PDB entry 2P2V | X-ray diffraction, 1.85 A resolution | chain A

[Chain A]
Molecule: Alpha-2,3-sialyltransferase
Source organism: Campylobacter jejuni
Notes: EC 2.4.99.-
UniProt: Q9RGF1 (Q9RGF1_CAMJE); residue numbers follow UniProt; this construct covers 1-285
Amino-acid sequence (288 residues; numbered -2 to 285; the number before each row is that of its first residue; numbers below 1 keep their minus sign (Gly-2 is residue -2)):
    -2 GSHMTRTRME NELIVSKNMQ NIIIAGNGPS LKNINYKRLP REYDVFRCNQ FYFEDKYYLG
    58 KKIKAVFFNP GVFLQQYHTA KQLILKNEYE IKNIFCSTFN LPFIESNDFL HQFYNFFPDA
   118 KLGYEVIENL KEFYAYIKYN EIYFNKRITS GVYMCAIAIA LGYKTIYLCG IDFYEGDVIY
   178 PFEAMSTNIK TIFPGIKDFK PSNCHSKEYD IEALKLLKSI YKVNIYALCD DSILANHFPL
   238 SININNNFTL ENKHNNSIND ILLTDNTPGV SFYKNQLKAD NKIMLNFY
Disordered / not traced: -2 to 4, 193-194, 282-285
Construct notes: cloning artifact (-2 to 0)
Residues lining bound ligands: cmp-3fneuac (CSF; cytidine-5'-monophosphate-3-fluoro-N-acetyl-neuraminic acid): Gly23, Asn24, Gly25, Pro26, Cys45, Asn46, Gln47, Asn66, Val69, Gln73, Thr146, Ser147, Gly148, Gly167, Ile168, Asp169, Phe170, Tyr171, Ile176, Tyr177, Phe196, Lys197, Pro198, Ser199, His202

[In short]
Bound to chain A: cmp-3fneuac.
Chain A is Alpha-2,3-sialyltransferase (Campylobacter jejuni); the structure, Crystal structure analysis of
monofunctional alpha-2,3-sialyltransferase Cst-I from Campylobacter jejuni, was determined by X-ray
diffraction together with 2P56 from the same study.
